Entry 5QY2 (X-ray diffraction, 1.36 A resolution); this record covers chains A and B.

== Chain A ==
Molecule: Pre-mRNA-splicing factor 8
Source organism: Saccharomyces cerevisiae (strain ATCC 204508 / S288c)
Notes: fragment: yPrp8 RNaseH
UniProtKB: P33334 (PRP8_YEAST); residue numbers follow UniProt; this construct covers 1836-2090
Amino-acid sequence (258 residues; row label = number of the first residue in the row):
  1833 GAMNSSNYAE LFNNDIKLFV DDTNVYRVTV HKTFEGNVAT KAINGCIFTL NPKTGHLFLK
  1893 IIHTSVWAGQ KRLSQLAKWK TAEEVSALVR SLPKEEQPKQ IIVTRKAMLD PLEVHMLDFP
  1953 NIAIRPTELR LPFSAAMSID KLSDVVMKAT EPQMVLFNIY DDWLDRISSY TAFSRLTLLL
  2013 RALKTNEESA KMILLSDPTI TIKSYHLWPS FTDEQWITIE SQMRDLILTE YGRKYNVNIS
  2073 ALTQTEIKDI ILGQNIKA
Disordered / not traced: 2090
Sequence notes: expression tag (1833-1835)
Ligand contacts:
  - r-1,2-propanediol (PGR), molecule 1: Asn1845, Asn1846, Asp1847, Ile1848, Lys1849, Asn1883, Lys1885, Thr1886
  - r-1,2-propanediol (PGR), molecule 2: Glu1945, Pro1952, Ile1954, Ala1955, Ile1956
  - r-1,2-propanediol (PGR), molecule 3: Ser1970, Ile1971, Asp1972, Leu2015, Lys2023, Leu2026, Leu2027, Ile2034, Leu2039, Trp2040, Pro2041

== Chain B ==
Molecule: A1 cistron-splicing factor AAR2
Source organism: Saccharomyces cerevisiae (strain ATCC 204508 / S288c)
Notes: fragment: GAMA - Aar2(1-152) - SSSSS - Aar2(171-317); engineered mutation(s): L153_D170delinsSSSSS
UniProtKB: P32357 (AAR2_YEAST); residue numbers follow UniProt; this construct covers 1-152, 171-317
Amino-acid sequence (308 residues; numbered -3 to 317; 13 numbers in that range are skipped by the numbering (no residue carries them; nothing is unmodelled there); the number before each row is that of its first residue; numbers below 1 keep their minus sign (Gly-3 is residue -3)):
    -3 GAMAMNTVPF TSAPIEVTIG IDQYSFNVKE NQPFHGIKDI PIGHVHVIHF QHADNSSMRY
    57 GYWFDCRMGN FYIQYDPKDG LYKMMEERDG AKFENIVHNF KERQMMVSYP KIDEDDTWYN
   117 LTEFVQMDKI RKIVRKDENQ FSYVDSSMTT VQENEL
   166 SSSSSDPAHS LNYTVINFKS REAIRPGHEM EDFLDKSYYL NTVMLQGIFK NSSNYFGELQ
   226 FAFLNAMFFG NYGSSLQWHA MIELICSSAT VPKHMLDKLD EILYYQIKTL PEQYSDILLN
   286 ERVWNICLYS SFQKNSLHNT EKIMENKYPE LL
Disordered / not traced: -3 to 0, 166-169
Sequence notes: expression tag (-3 to 0); linker (166-170)
UniProt features mapped onto this chain:
  - region: Leu261 to Ile282 (Leucine-zipper)
  - modified residue: Ser253 (Phosphoserine), Thr274 (Phosphothreonine)
Ligand contacts: 3-(propan-2-yl)-1,2,4-oxadiazol-5(4H)-one (TJ1): Pro5, Thr7, Tyr68, Gln70, Glu83, Lys88, Phe89, Ile92

== Chain A / chain B interface ==
Pairs across the interface (16):
  Gln1907(A) with Leu199(B)
  Leu1908(A) with Met195(B), hydrophobic
  Trp1911(A) with Glu194(B); Met195(B), hydrophobic; Phe198(B), hydrophobic
  Asp1942(A) with Lys184(B), salt bridge; Phe198(B)
  Glu1945(A) with Lys184(B), salt bridge
  Val1946(A) with Ile189(B), hydrophobic; Glu194(B); Phe198(B), hydrophobic
  His1947(A) with Glu194(B), salt bridge
  Leu1949(A) with Lys184(B); Ser185(B); Arg186(B)
  Asp1950(A) with Arg186(B), salt bridge

== In short ==
9 residues of chain A and 8 residues of chain B are in contact; the contacts include 4 salt bridges. Among the
polar pairs are Asp1942(A)-Lys184(B), Glu1945(A)-Lys184(B) and His1947(A)-Glu194(B). Bound to chain A: 3
copies of r-1,2-propanediol. Chain B binds 3-(propan-2-yl)-1,2,4-oxadiazol-5(4H)-one.
Here chain A is Pre-mRNA-splicing factor 8 and chain B is A1 cistron-splicing factor AAR2, both from
Saccharomyces cerevisiae (strain ATCC 204508 / S288c). Entry 5QY2 (PanDDA analysis group deposition --
Aar2/RNaseH in complex with fragment F2X-Entry A12b) was determined by X-ray diffraction together with 5QY1,
5QY3, 5QY4, 5QY5, 5QY6, 5QY7 and 128 further entries from the same study.
